7OKP - chains A and B of the 4 polymer chains in the assembly; structure by X-ray diffraction, 2.20 A resolution.

[Chain A (and B)]
Protein: Histone-arginine methyltransferase CARM1
Source organism: Mus musculus
Notes: EC 2.1.1.319; chain B of this document is another copy of the same molecule, construct and numbering; everything in this record applies to it too
UniProtKB: Q9WVG6 (CARM1_MOUSE); residue numbers follow UniProt; this construct covers 130-497
Sequence (371 residues; each row starts with the number of its first residue):
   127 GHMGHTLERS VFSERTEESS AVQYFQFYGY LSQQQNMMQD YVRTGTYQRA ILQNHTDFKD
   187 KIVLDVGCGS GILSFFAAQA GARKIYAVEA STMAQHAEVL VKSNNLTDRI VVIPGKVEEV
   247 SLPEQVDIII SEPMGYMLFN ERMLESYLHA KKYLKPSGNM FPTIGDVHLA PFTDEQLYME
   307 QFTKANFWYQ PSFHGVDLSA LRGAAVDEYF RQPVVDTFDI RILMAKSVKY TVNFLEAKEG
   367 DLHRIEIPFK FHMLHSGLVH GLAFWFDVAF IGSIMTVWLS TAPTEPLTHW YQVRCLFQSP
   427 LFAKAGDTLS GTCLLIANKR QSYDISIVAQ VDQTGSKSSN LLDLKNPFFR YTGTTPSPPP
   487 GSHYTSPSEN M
Not modelled in the structure: 127-134 (chain B: 127-134, 479-497)
Construct notes: expression tag (127-129)
Ligand contacts:
  - malonate ion (MLI): Ala326, Leu327, Ala330
  - QVR ((2R,3R,4S,5R)-2-(6-aminopurin-9-yl)-5-[(E)-prop-1-enyl]oxolane-3,4-diol): Phe138, Tyr150, Phe151, Tyr154, Gln160, Gly193, Gly195, Val214, Glu215, Ala216, Ser217, Gly241, Lys242, Val243, Glu244, Glu258, Met260, Glu267, Met269, Ser272
Curated features (UniProtKB/Swiss-Prot):
  - region: Arg347 to Leu380 (Required for nuclear translocation)
  - binding site (S-adenosyl-L-methionine): Gln160, Arg169, Gly193, Glu215, Glu244, Ser272
  - modified residue: Ser217 (Phosphoserine)
  - cross-link: Lys228 (Glycyl lysine isopeptide (Lys-Gly) (interchain with G-Cter in ubiquitin))
  - mutagenesis: Tyr154 (Y154A/F/R: Loss of S-adenosyl-L-methionine binding. Loss of protein methyltransferase activity), Arg169 (R169A: Loss of protein methyltransferase activity), Tyr173 (Y173A: Reduces protein methyltransferase activity), Val189 to Asp191 (Abolishes histone methyltransferase activity and coactivator activity), Ser217 (S217A: Loss of S-adenosyl-L-methionine binding. Loss of protein methyltransferase activity. Localized in the nucleus; S217C/T: Loss of S-adenosyl-L-methionine binding ...), Ser229 (S229E: Abolishes dimerization), Glu267 (E267Q: Abolishes histone methyltransferase activity and reduces coactivator activity)

[How chain A and chain B interact]
Pairs across the interface (72):
  Ser145(A) with Ser145(B); Val148(B)
  Val148(A) with Ser145(B); Arg446(B)
  Gln149(A) with Gln149(B), hydrogen bond
  Gln152(A) with Arg446(B)
  Tyr156(A) with Glu334(B); Asn472(B), hydrogen bond
  Leu157(A) with Trp314(B); Ala330(B); Ala331(B); Glu334(B), hydrogen bond (backbone-side chain)
  Ser158(A) with Glu334(B), hydrogen bond (backbone-side chain); Tyr335(B)
  Gln161(A) with Lys310(B), hydrogen bond (side chain-backbone); Phe313(B); Trp314(B), hydrogen bond; Tyr335(B), hydrogen bond
  Met164(A) with Phe313(B), hydrophobic; Trp314(B), hydrophobic; Phe319(B), hydrophobic
  Gln165(A) with Phe313(B)
  Thr170(A) with His320(B)
  Gln174(A) with His320(B), hydrogen bond
  Ile198(A) with Val322(B), hydrophobic
  Phe201(A) with Val322(B), hydrophobic
  Phe202(A) with His320(B)
  Gln205(A) with His320(B), hydrogen bond (side chain-backbone); Val322(B)
  His222(A) with Leu327(B); Ala330(B)
  Val225(A) with Ala326(B), hydrophobic
  Leu226(A) with Asp323(B); Leu324(B), hydrophobic; Leu327(B), hydrophobic
  Ser229(A) with Ala326(B)
  Asn230(A) with Asp323(B), hydrogen bond (side chain-backbone)
  Lys310(A) with Gln161(B), hydrogen bond (backbone-side chain)
  Phe313(A) with Gln161(B); Met164(B), hydrophobic; Gln165(B)
  Trp314(A) with Leu157(B), hydrophobic; Gln161(B); Met164(B), hydrophobic
  Phe319(A) with Met164(B); Ile198(B), hydrophobic
  His320(A) with Thr170(B); Gly171(B); Gln174(B), hydrogen bond (backbone-side chain); Phe202(B); Gln205(B), hydrogen bond (backbone-side chain)
  Gly321(A) with Gln205(B), hydrogen bond (backbone-side chain)
  Val322(A) with Ile198(B), hydrophobic; Phe201(B), hydrophobic; Gln205(B); Asn230(B)
  Asp323(A) with Leu226(B); Asn230(B), hydrogen bond (backbone-side chain)
  Leu324(A) with Met164(B), hydrophobic; Leu226(B), hydrophobic
  Ala326(A) with Val225(B), hydrophobic; Ser229(B)
  Leu327(A) with His222(B); Leu226(B), hydrophobic
  Ala330(A) with Leu157(B), hydrophobic
  Ala331(A) with Leu157(B)
  Glu334(A) with Tyr156(B); Leu157(B), hydrogen bond (side chain-backbone); Ser158(B), hydrogen bond (side chain-backbone)
  Tyr335(A) with Ser158(B); Gln161(B), hydrogen bond
  Asn472(A) with Tyr156(B), hydrogen bond
Also at the interface, not in a pair above, chain A (43 interface residues in all): Gly155, Gln160, Gly171, Ser196, Arg446, Lys471
Also at the interface, not in a pair above, chain B (45 interface residues in all): Glu144, Gln152, Gly155, Gln160, Tyr167, Ser196, Gly321, Lys471

[Overview]
The interface between chain A and chain B involves 43 residues on one side and 45 on the other, with 19
hydrogen bonds. Among the polar pairs are Gln149(A)-Gln149(B), Tyr156(A)-Asn472(B) and Leu157(A)-Glu334(B).
Ligands of chain A: malonate ion and compound QVR.
Chain A and chain B are both Histone-arginine methyltransferase CARM1 (Mus musculus); the structure, Crystal
structure of mouse CARM1 in complex with histone H3_13-22 K18 acetylated, was determined by X-ray diffraction
(same publication as 7OS4).
